6GJ3 - chains C and E of the 7 polymer chains in the assembly; structure by electron microscopy, 4.30 A resolution (low resolution: residue-level contacts below are approximate; hydrogen-bond / salt-bridge calls are withheld).

Chain C:
Protein: TssG
Organism: Escherichia coli
UniProt: H4UNW2 (H4UNW2_ECOLX); residues 100-366 here correspond to UniProt positions 1-267 (UniProt number = residue number - 99)
Chain sequence (267 residues; numbered 100 to 366; the number before each row is that of its first residue):
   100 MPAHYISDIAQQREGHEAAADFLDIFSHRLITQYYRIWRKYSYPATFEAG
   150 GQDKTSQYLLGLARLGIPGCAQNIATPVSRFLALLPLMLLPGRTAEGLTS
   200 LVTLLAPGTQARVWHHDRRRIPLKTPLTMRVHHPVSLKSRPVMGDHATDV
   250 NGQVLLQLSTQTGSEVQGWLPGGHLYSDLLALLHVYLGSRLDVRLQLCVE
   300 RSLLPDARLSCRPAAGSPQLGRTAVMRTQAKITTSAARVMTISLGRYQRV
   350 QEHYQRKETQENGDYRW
Disordered / not traced: 100-214, 251-300, 327-366
Sequence notes: conflict Thr332 (Ala233 in H4UNW2)

Chain E:
Protein: TssK
Organism: Escherichia coli
UniProt: H4UNX9 (H4UNX9_ECOLX); residues 1-445 here = UniProt positions 1-445
Chain sequence (445 residues; row label = number of the first residue in the row):
     1 MKIYRPLWEDGAFLMPQQFQQQAAWDVHLADSVARMGLAHPWGVVAAEFD
    51 DSLLPLSRLNATRLIVRFPDGTLIDTERADNLPPVCDLSTVSDRSLVDIV
   101 LALPLLNANGGNLDNGSESERPRRWKSERVNVQELAGHEQSEVAVLRHNL
   151 TLRMAHQENAAWLTCPVTRLVRDAQGQWCRDPRFIPPLLTLSASPSLMTE
   201 LLELLHHLQARRQRLMSMRRENNARLADFAVADVSLFWLLNALNSAEPVL
   251 KELLDMPYRHPELLYRELARLAGSLLTFSLEHNVDAVPAYHHETPENVFP
   301 PLLSLLNRLLEASLPSRVVFIELKQKGVMWEGALHDARLREGADFWLSVR
   351 SSMPGHELQTKFPQLCKAGSPDDVSEVVNVALSGVIIRPVTHVPAAIPLR
   401 LENQYFALDLSTDAARAMLDAGRCTFYTPASLGDVKLELFAVLRT
Disordered / not traced: 312-445
Sequence notes: conflict Leu202 (Ala in H4UNX9)

Interface between chain C and chain E:
Pairs across the interface (11):
  Val230(C) with Met15(E); Pro16(E)
  His231(C) with Leu14(E); Met15(E)
  His232(C) with Gln17(E)
  Ser235(C) with Phe13(E); Leu14(E)
  Leu236(C) with Phe13(E)
  Lys237(C) with Ala12(E); Phe13(E)
  Ser238(C) with Asp10(E)

Summary:
The chain C/chain E interface involves 7 residues from each chain.
Chain C is TssG and chain E is TssK, both from Escherichia coli; the structure, The baseplate complex from the
type VI secretion system, was determined by electron microscopy, deposited together with 6GIY and 6GJ1.
